Entry 4PJI (X-ray diffraction, 2.50 A resolution); this record covers chains A and H of the 4 polymer chains in the assembly.

== Chain A ==
Molecule: Major histocompatibility complex class I-related gene protein
From: Homo sapiens
Reference sequence: Q95460 (HMR1_HUMAN); residues 1-270 here correspond to UniProt positions 23-292 (UniProt number = residue number + 22)
Sequence (271 residues; numbered 0 to 270; the number before each row is that of its first residue; numbering starts at 0):
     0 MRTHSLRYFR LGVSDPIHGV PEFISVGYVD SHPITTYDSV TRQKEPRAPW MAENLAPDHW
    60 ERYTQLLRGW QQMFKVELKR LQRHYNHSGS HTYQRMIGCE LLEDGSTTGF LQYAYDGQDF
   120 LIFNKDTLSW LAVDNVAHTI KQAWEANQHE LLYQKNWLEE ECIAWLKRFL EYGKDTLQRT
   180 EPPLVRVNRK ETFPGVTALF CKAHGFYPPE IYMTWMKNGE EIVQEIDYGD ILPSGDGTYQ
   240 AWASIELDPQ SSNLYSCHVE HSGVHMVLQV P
Not modelled in the structure: 0, 17, 247-252, 270
Construct notes: initiating methionine (0); engineered mutation Ser261 (Cys283 in Q95460)
Curated features (UniProtKB/Swiss-Prot):
  - binding site (5-(2-oxoethylideneamino)-6-(D-ribitylamino)uracil): Arg9, Ser24, Lys43, Arg94, Tyr152, Gln153
  - binding site (5-(2-oxopropylideneamino)-6-(D-ribitylamino)uracil): Arg9, Ser24, Lys43, Arg94, Tyr152, Gln153
  - binding site (7-hydroxy-6-methyl-8-(1-D-ribityl)lumazine): Arg9, Ser24, Lys43, Arg94, Tyr152, Gln153
  - binding site (8-(9H-purin-6-yl)-2-oxa-8-azabicyclo[3.3.1]nona-3,6-diene-4,6-dicarbaldehyde): Arg9, Lys43, His58, Arg94
  - binding site (2-amino-4-oxopteridine-6-carbaldehyde): Lys43
  - binding site (pyridoxal): Lys43
  - glycosylation: Asn85 (N-linked (GlcNAc...) asparagine)
Disulfides: Cys98-Cys161, Cys200-Cys256
Glycans and other covalent adducts: Acetyl 6-formylpterin (30W) linked to Lys43
Residues lining bound ligands: Acetyl 6-formylpterin (30W; N-(6-formyl-4-oxo-3,4-dihydropteridin-2-yl)acetamide): Tyr7, Arg9, Thr34, Tyr62, Leu66, Trp69, Arg94, Ile96, Tyr152, Trp156

== Chain H ==
Molecule: TCR-beta
From: Homo sapiens
Sequence (245 residues; each row starts with the number of its first residue; numbers below 1 keep their minus sign (His-1 is residue -1)):
    -1 HMNAGVTQTP KFQVLKTGQS MTLQCAQDMN HNSMYWYRQD PGMGLRLIYY SASEGTTDKG
    59 EVPNGYNVSR LNKREFSLRL ESAAPSQTSV YFCASSPPGG TDTQYFGEGS RLTVLEDLKN
   119 VFPPEVAVFE PSEAEISHTQ KATLVCLATG FYPDHVELSW WVNGKEVHSG VCTDPQPLKE
   179 QPALNDSRYA LSSRLRVSAT FWQNPRNHFR CQVQFYGLSE NDEWTQDRAK PVTQIVSAEA
   239 WGRAD
Not modelled in the structure: -1 to 2, 241-243
Disulfides: Cys23-Cys91, Cys144-Cys209
Metal / ion sites: Na+: Tyr47, Pro61, Tyr64

== Chain A / chain H interface ==
Residue-residue contacts (17; chain A residue first):
  Arg41(A) with Gly53(H), hydrogen bond (side chain-backbone)
  Arg61(A) with Tyr48(H), hydrogen bond
  Gln64(A) with Tyr48(H); Ala50(H); Thr54(H), hydrogen bond; Thr55(H); Asp56(H)
  Arg67(A) with Thr54(H), hydrogen bond
  Gly68(A) with Ser51(H)
  Gln71(A) with Ser51(H)
  Met72(A) with Pro96(H), hydrophobic; Gly97(H)
  His148(A) with Thr99(H), hydrogen bond (backbone-side chain)
  Glu149(A) with Gly98(H); Thr99(H)
  Tyr152(A) with Gly98(H); Thr99(H)
Other interface residues (no listed pair), chain A (12 interface residues in all): Glu60, Asn146
Other interface residues (no listed pair), chain H (13 interface residues in all): Asn30, Asp100

== Summary ==
Chain A and chain H form an interface of 12 and 13 residues respectively, with 5 hydrogen bonds. Polar
contacts include Arg41(A)-Gly53(H), Arg61(A)-Tyr48(H) and Gln64(A)-Thr54(H). Covalently linked Acetyl
6-formylpterin: at Lys43(A).
Here chain A is Major histocompatibility complex class I-related gene protein and chain H is TCR-beta, both
from Homo sapiens. Entry 4PJI (Structure of human MR1-Ac-6-FP in complex with human MAIT C-C10 TCR) was
determined by X-ray diffraction (same publication as 4PJ5, 4PJ7, 4PJ8, 4PJ9, 4PJA, 4PJB and 7 further
entries).
